PDB entry 4A0R | X-ray diffraction, 2.68 A resolution | chains A and B

Chain A (and B):
Name: Adenosylmethionine-8-amino-7-oxononanoate aminotransferase
From: Arabidopsis thaliana
Notes: EC 6.3.3.3, 2.6.1.62; chain B of this document is another copy of the same molecule, construct and numbering; everything in this record applies to it too
Reference sequence: B0F481 (B0F481_ARATH); residues 1-811 here correspond to UniProt positions 23-833 (UniProt number = residue number + 22)
Sequence (831 residues; each row starts with the number of its first residue; numbers below 1 keep their minus sign (Gly-19 is residue -19)):
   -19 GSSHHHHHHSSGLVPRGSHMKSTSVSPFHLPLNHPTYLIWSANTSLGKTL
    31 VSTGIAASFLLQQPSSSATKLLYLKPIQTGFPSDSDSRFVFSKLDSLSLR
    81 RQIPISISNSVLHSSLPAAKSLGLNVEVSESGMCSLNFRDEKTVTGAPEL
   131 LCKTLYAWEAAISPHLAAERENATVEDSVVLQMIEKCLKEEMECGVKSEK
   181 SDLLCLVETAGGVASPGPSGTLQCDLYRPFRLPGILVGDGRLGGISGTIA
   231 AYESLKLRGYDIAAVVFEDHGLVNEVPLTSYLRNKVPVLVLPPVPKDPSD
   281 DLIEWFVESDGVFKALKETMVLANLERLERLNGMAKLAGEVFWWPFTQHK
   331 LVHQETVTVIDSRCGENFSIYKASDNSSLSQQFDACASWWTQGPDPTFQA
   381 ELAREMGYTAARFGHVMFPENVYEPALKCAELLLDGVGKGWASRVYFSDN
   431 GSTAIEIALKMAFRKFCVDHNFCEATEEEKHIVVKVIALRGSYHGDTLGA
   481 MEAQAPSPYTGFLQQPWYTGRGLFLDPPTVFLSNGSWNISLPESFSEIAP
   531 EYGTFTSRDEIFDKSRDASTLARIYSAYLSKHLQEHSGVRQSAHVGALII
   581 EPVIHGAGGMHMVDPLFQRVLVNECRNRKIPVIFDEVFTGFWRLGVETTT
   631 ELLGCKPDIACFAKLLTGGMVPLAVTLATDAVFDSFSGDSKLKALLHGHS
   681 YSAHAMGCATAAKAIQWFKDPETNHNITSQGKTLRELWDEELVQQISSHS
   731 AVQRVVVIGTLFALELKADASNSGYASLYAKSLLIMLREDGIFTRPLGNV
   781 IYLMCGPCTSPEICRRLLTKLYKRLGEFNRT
Not modelled in the structure: -19 to 6, 173-181, 453-461, 522-533, 564-572, 748-756, 810-811 (chain B: -19 to 8, 103-111, 173-181, 453-461, 527-533, 565-572, 749-757, 808-811)
Covalent attachments: pyridoxal phosphate (PLP) linked to Lys644
Construct notes: expression tag (-19 to 0)
Residues lining bound ligands:
  - D-desthiobiotin (DTB; 6-(5-methyl-2-oxo-imidazolidin-4-yl)-hexanoic acid), molecule 1: Thr24, Lys55, Ile57, Gln58, Thr59, Ile142, Ser143, Pro144, Ala190, Gly191, Ser195, Pro196
  - D-desthiobiotin (DTB), molecule 2: Arg221, Leu222, Gly223, Gly224, Ile225, Ser226
  - pyridoxal phosphate (PLP), molecule 1: Trp370, Asn430, Gly431, Ser432, Tyr473, His474, Gly475, Glu581, Asp615, Val617, Phe618
  - pyridoxal phosphate (PLP), molecule 2: Gly678, His679, Ser680
UniProt features mapped onto this chain:
  - binding site (ATP): Ser25 to Leu30, Asp75, Glu188 to Gly191, Glu248, Asp249, Pro496 to Tyr498, Glu523
  - binding site (Mg(2+)): Thr29, Asp66, Glu188
  - binding site (substrate): Thr59
  - binding site ((8S)-8-amino-7-oxononanoate): Trp369, Trp370, Tyr473, Lys644, Gly678, Arg775
  - binding site (pyridoxal 5'-phosphate): Gly431, Ser432, Asp615, His679, Ser680
  - site: Phe326 (Participates in the substrate recognition with KAPA and in a stacking interaction with the adenine ring of SAM)
  - modified residue: Lys644 (N6-(pyridoxal phosphate)lysine)
What the authors report for this chain:
  - conformationally variable residues (side-chain flip): Trp369
  - binding site for D-desthiobiotin: Thr24, Gln58, Thr59, Ser143, Gly191, Ser195, Pro196, Leu222, Gly223, Gly224, Ile225
  - mutagenesis - F326Y: unchanged catalytic activity
  - mutagenesis - F326Y: increased stability

How chain A and chain B interact:
Residue-residue contacts (359):
  Asn23(A) - Gly223(B)
  Ser143(A) - Leu222(B)
  His145(A) - Ile225(B)
  His145(A) - Pro257(B)
  Leu146(A) - Leu252(B)
  Gly192(A) - Ser226(B)
  Val193(A) - Ser226(B)  hydrogen bond (backbone-side chain)
  Ala194(A) - Ser226(B)  hydrogen bond (backbone-side chain)
  Ser195(A) - Ser226(B)
  Pro196(A) - Ile225(B)  hydrophobic
  Leu202(A) - Ile229(B)  hydrophobic
  Leu202(A) - Tyr261(B)  hydrophobic
  Arg208(A) - Ala391(B)  hydrogen bond (side chain-backbone)
  Arg208(A) - Arg392(B)
  Arg211(A) - Arg392(B)
  Leu222(A) - Ala141(B)
  Leu222(A) - Ile142(B)  hydrophobic
  Leu222(A) - Ser143(B)
  Gly223(A) - Asn23(B)
  Ile225(A) - His145(B)
  Ile225(A) - Pro196(B)  hydrophobic
  Ser226(A) - Gly192(B)
  Ser226(A) - Val193(B)  hydrogen bond (side chain-backbone)
  Ser226(A) - Ala194(B)  hydrogen bond (side chain-backbone)
  Ser226(A) - Ser195(B)
  Ile229(A) - Leu202(B)  hydrophobic
  Ala230(A) - Ala230(B)  hydrophobic
  Ala230(A) - Ala231(B)
  Ala230(A) - Ser234(B)
  Ala231(A) - Ala230(B)
  Glu233(A) - Ser234(B)  hydrogen bond
  Glu233(A) - Arg238(B)  salt bridge
  Ser234(A) - Ala230(B)
  Ser234(A) - Glu233(B)  hydrogen bond
  Lys236(A) - Tyr388(B)
  Leu237(A) - Leu237(B)  hydrophobic
  Leu237(A) - Gly387(B)
  Leu237(A) - Ala391(B)
  Arg238(A) - Glu233(B)  salt bridge
  Arg238(A) - Ala391(B)
  Gly239(A) - Tyr388(B)
  Gly239(A) - Ala391(B)
  Gly239(A) - Arg392(B)
  Tyr240(A) - Tyr388(B)
  Asp241(A) - Tyr388(B)  hydrogen bond
  Leu252(A) - Leu146(B)
  Pro257(A) - His145(B)
  Tyr261(A) - Leu202(B)  hydrophobic
  Arg263(A) - Glu381(B)  salt bridge
  Arg263(A) - Trp697(B)
  Arg263(A) - Thr703(B)
  Arg310(A) - Glu404(B)  salt bridge
  Arg310(A) - Leu407(B)
  Arg310(A) - Lys408(B)
  Arg310(A) - Glu411(B)  salt bridge
  Met314(A) - Val402(B)
  Met314(A) - Tyr403(B)  hydrophobic
  Met314(A) - Glu404(B)
  Met314(A) - Leu407(B)  hydrophobic
  Leu317(A) - Leu407(B)  hydrophobic
  Leu317(A) - Glu411(B)
  Ala318(A) - Val402(B)  hydrophobic
  Gly319(A) - Arg424(B)  hydrogen bond (backbone-side chain)
  Glu320(A) - Ser423(B)
  Glu320(A) - Arg424(B)  hydrogen bond (backbone-side chain)
  Val321(A) - Leu407(B)  hydrophobic
  Val321(A) - Ala410(B)  hydrophobic
  Val321(A) - Leu414(B)  hydrophobic
  Val321(A) - Arg424(B)
  Val321(A) - Val425(B)  hydrogen bond (backbone-backbone)
  Phe322(A) - Phe398(B)  hydrophobic
  Phe322(A) - Asn401(B)
  Phe322(A) - Val402(B)  hydrophobic
  Phe322(A) - Ala406(B)
  Phe322(A) - Leu407(B)
  Phe322(A) - Ala410(B)  hydrophobic
  Phe322(A) - Arg424(B)  hydrogen bond (backbone-side chain)
  Phe322(A) - Val425(B)
  Trp323(A) - Val425(B)  hydrogen bond (backbone-backbone)
  Trp323(A) - Tyr426(B)
  Trp323(A) - Met441(B)  hydrophobic
  Trp323(A) - Ala658(B)  hydrophobic
  Trp323(A) - Val662(B)
  Trp323(A) - Phe663(B)  hydrophobic
  Trp323(A) - Phe666(B)  hydrophobic
  Trp324(A) - Phe398(B)  hydrogen bond (side chain-backbone)
  Trp324(A) - Pro399(B)
  Trp324(A) - Glu400(B)
  Trp324(A) - Asn401(B)  hydrogen bond (side chain-backbone)
  Trp324(A) - Tyr426(B)
  Pro325(A) - Phe398(B)
  Pro325(A) - Pro399(B)
  Pro325(A) - Tyr426(B)
  Pro325(A) - His677(B)
  Pro325(A) - Gly678(B)
  Pro325(A) - Ser682(B)
  Phe326(A) - Leu675(B)  hydrogen bond (backbone-backbone)
  Phe326(A) - Leu676(B)
  Phe326(A) - His677(B)
  Phe326(A) - Gly678(B)
  Thr327(A) - Glu400(B)
  Thr327(A) - Ala674(B)
  Gln328(A) - Phe666(B)  hydrogen bond (side chain-backbone)
  Gln328(A) - Ser667(B)
  Gln328(A) - Gly668(B)  hydrogen bond (side chain-backbone)
  Gln328(A) - Ser670(B)  hydrogen bond (side chain-backbone)
  Gln328(A) - Lys673(B)
  Gln328(A) - Ala674(B)
  His329(A) - Arg424(B)
  His329(A) - Phe663(B)
  Lys330(A) - Gly668(B)
  Lys330(A) - Asp669(B)  salt bridge
  Leu331(A) - Asp669(B)
  Val332(A) - Glu400(B)
  Thr336(A) - Glu400(B)
  Val337(A) - Glu400(B)
  Thr338(A) - Glu400(B)  hydrogen bond (backbone-backbone)
  Thr338(A) - Asn401(B)
  Thr338(A) - Val402(B)  hydrogen bond (backbone-backbone)
  Val339(A) - Val402(B)
  Ile340(A) - Phe393(B)
  Ile340(A) - Val396(B)  hydrophobic
  Ile340(A) - Asn401(B)
  Ile340(A) - Val402(B)  hydrogen bond (backbone-backbone)
  Ile340(A) - Tyr403(B)
  Asp341(A) - Arg392(B)  salt bridge
  Asp341(A) - Phe393(B)
  Ser342(A) - Arg392(B)
  Ser342(A) - Phe393(B)
  Arg343(A) - Arg392(B)  hydrogen bond (backbone-backbone)
  Arg343(A) - Phe393(B)
  Arg343(A) - His395(B)  hydrogen bond (side chain-backbone)
  Arg343(A) - Val396(B)
  Phe348(A) - Val396(B)  hydrophobic
  Ser368(A) - His395(B)
  Ser368(A) - Val396(B)
  Ser368(A) - Met397(B)  hydrogen bond (side chain-backbone)
  Trp369(A) - Met397(B)
  Trp369(A) - Pro399(B)  hydrophobic
  Trp369(A) - His679(B)
  Trp369(A) - Ser680(B)
  Thr371(A) - His395(B)
  Thr371(A) - Ser680(B)
  Thr371(A) - Tyr681(B)
  Gln372(A) - His395(B)
  Gln379(A) - Ala390(B)  hydrogen bond (side chain-backbone)
  Gln379(A) - Ala391(B)  hydrogen bond (side chain-backbone)
  Gln379(A) - Gly394(B)
  Glu381(A) - Arg263(B)  salt bridge
  Ala383(A) - Gly387(B)
  Ala383(A) - Ala390(B)  hydrophobic
  Ala383(A) - Ala391(B)
  Arg384(A) - Glu233(B)  salt bridge
  Arg384(A) - Tyr261(B)
  Met386(A) - Ala390(B)  hydrophobic
  Met386(A) - Met686(B)  hydrophobic
  Gly387(A) - Leu237(B)
  Gly387(A) - Ala383(B)
  Tyr388(A) - Arg211(B)
  Tyr388(A) - Lys236(B)
  Tyr388(A) - Gly239(B)
  Tyr388(A) - Tyr240(B)
  Tyr388(A) - Asp241(B)  hydrogen bond
  Ala390(A) - Gln379(B)  hydrogen bond (backbone-side chain)
  Ala390(A) - Ala383(B)  hydrophobic
  Ala390(A) - Met650(B)
  Ala391(A) - Arg208(B)  hydrogen bond (backbone-side chain)
  Ala391(A) - Leu237(B)
  Ala391(A) - Arg238(B)
  Ala391(A) - Gly239(B)
  Ala391(A) - Gln379(B)  hydrogen bond (backbone-side chain)
  Ala391(A) - Ala383(B)
  Arg392(A) - Arg208(B)  hydrogen bond (backbone-side chain)
  Arg392(A) - Arg211(B)
  Arg392(A) - Gly239(B)
  Arg392(A) - Asp341(B)  salt bridge
  Arg392(A) - Ser342(B)
  Arg392(A) - Arg343(B)  hydrogen bond (backbone-backbone)
  Phe393(A) - Ile340(B)
  Phe393(A) - Asp341(B)
  Phe393(A) - Ser342(B)
  Phe393(A) - Arg343(B)
  Gly394(A) - Gln379(B)
  Gly394(A) - Met650(B)
  His395(A) - Arg343(B)  hydrogen bond (backbone-side chain)
  His395(A) - Ser368(B)
  His395(A) - Thr371(B)
  His395(A) - Gln372(B)
  His395(A) - Gly649(B)  hydrogen bond (backbone-backbone)
  Val396(A) - Ile340(B)  hydrophobic
  Val396(A) - Arg343(B)
  Val396(A) - Phe348(B)  hydrophobic
  Val396(A) - Ser368(B)
  Met397(A) - Ser368(B)  hydrogen bond (backbone-side chain)
  Met397(A) - Trp369(B)  hydrogen bond (side chain-backbone)
  Met397(A) - Arg775(B)
  Phe398(A) - Phe322(B)  hydrophobic
  Phe398(A) - Trp324(B)  hydrogen bond (backbone-side chain)
  Phe398(A) - Pro325(B)
  Pro399(A) - Trp324(B)
  Pro399(A) - Pro325(B)
  Pro399(A) - Trp369(B)  hydrophobic
  Pro399(A) - Arg775(B)
  Glu400(A) - Trp324(B)
  Glu400(A) - Thr327(B)
  Glu400(A) - Val332(B)
  Glu400(A) - Thr336(B)
  Glu400(A) - Val337(B)
  Glu400(A) - Thr338(B)  hydrogen bond (backbone-backbone)
  Asn401(A) - Trp324(B)  hydrogen bond (backbone-side chain)
  Asn401(A) - Thr338(B)  hydrogen bond
  Asn401(A) - Ile340(B)
  Asn401(A) - Phe773(B)
  Val402(A) - Met314(B)
  Val402(A) - Ala315(B)
  Val402(A) - Ala318(B)  hydrophobic
  Val402(A) - Phe322(B)  hydrophobic
  Val402(A) - Thr338(B)  hydrogen bond (backbone-backbone)
  Val402(A) - Val339(B)  hydrophobic
  Val402(A) - Ile340(B)  hydrogen bond (backbone-backbone)
  Tyr403(A) - Met314(B)  hydrophobic
  Tyr403(A) - Ile340(B)
  Glu404(A) - Arg310(B)  salt bridge
  Glu404(A) - Met314(B)
  Ala406(A) - Phe322(B)
  Leu407(A) - Arg310(B)
  Leu407(A) - Met314(B)  hydrophobic
  Leu407(A) - Leu317(B)  hydrophobic
  Leu407(A) - Phe322(B)  hydrophobic
  Lys408(A) - Arg310(B)
  Ala410(A) - Val321(B)  hydrophobic
  Ala410(A) - Phe322(B)  hydrophobic
  Glu411(A) - Arg310(B)  salt bridge
  Glu411(A) - Leu317(B)
  Leu414(A) - Val321(B)  hydrophobic
  Ser423(A) - Glu320(B)
  Arg424(A) - Gly319(B)  hydrogen bond (side chain-backbone)
  Arg424(A) - Glu320(B)  hydrogen bond (side chain-backbone)
  Arg424(A) - Val321(B)
  Arg424(A) - Phe322(B)  hydrogen bond (side chain-backbone)
  Arg424(A) - His329(B)
  Val425(A) - Val321(B)  hydrogen bond (backbone-backbone)
  Val425(A) - Phe322(B)
  Val425(A) - Trp323(B)  hydrogen bond (backbone-backbone)
  Tyr426(A) - Trp323(B)
  Tyr426(A) - Trp324(B)
  Tyr426(A) - Pro325(B)
  Asp429(A) - Asn430(B)  hydrogen bond
  Asp429(A) - Pro652(B)
  Asn430(A) - Asp429(B)  hydrogen bond
  Asn430(A) - Thr433(B)
  Asn430(A) - His679(B)  hydrogen bond
  Ser432(A) - His679(B)  hydrogen bond
  Thr433(A) - Asn430(B)
  Glu436(A) - Thr477(B)
  Glu436(A) - Leu478(B)  hydrogen bond (side chain-backbone)
  Lys440(A) - Asp476(B)  hydrogen bond (side chain-backbone)
  Lys440(A) - Met481(B)
  Lys440(A) - Gln494(B)
  Lys440(A) - Gln495(B)
  Met441(A) - Trp323(B)  hydrophobic
  Phe443(A) - Pro496(B)  hydrophobic
  Phe443(A) - Trp497(B)  hydrophobic
  Arg444(A) - Leu493(B)  hydrogen bond (side chain-backbone)
  Val464(A) - Trp497(B)  hydrogen bond (backbone-side chain)
  Tyr473(A) - Gly678(B)
  Asp476(A) - Lys440(B)  hydrogen bond (backbone-side chain)
  Asp476(A) - His677(B)  hydrogen bond (backbone-side chain)
  Asp476(A) - Gly678(B)  hydrogen bond (side chain-backbone)
  Thr477(A) - Glu436(B)
  Leu478(A) - Glu436(B)  hydrogen bond (backbone-side chain)
  Leu478(A) - Leu478(B)  hydrophobic
  Leu478(A) - Gly479(B)
  Gly479(A) - Leu478(B)
  Gly479(A) - Trp497(B)
  Met481(A) - Lys440(B)
  Glu482(A) - Trp497(B)
  Leu493(A) - Arg444(B)  hydrogen bond (backbone-side chain)
  Leu493(A) - Cys447(B)  hydrophobic
  Gln494(A) - Lys440(B)
  Gln494(A) - Arg444(B)
  Gln494(A) - Leu672(B)  hydrogen bond (side chain-backbone)
  Gln494(A) - Ala674(B)  hydrogen bond (side chain-backbone)
  Gln494(A) - Leu675(B)
  Gln494(A) - Leu676(B)  hydrogen bond (side chain-backbone)
  Gln495(A) - Lys440(B)
  Pro496(A) - Phe443(B)  hydrophobic
  Trp497(A) - Leu439(B)  hydrophobic
  Trp497(A) - Phe443(B)  hydrophobic
  Trp497(A) - Val464(B)  hydrogen bond (side chain-backbone)
  Trp497(A) - Gly479(B)
  Trp497(A) - Glu482(B)
  Trp497(A) - Arg501(B)
  Arg501(A) - Trp497(B)
  Arg501(A) - Thr499(B)
  Arg501(A) - Arg501(B)
  Lys644(A) - Ser680(B)
  Lys644(A) - Tyr681(B)  hydrogen bond (backbone-side chain)
  Thr647(A) - Tyr681(B)  hydrogen bond
  Gly649(A) - His395(B)  hydrogen bond (backbone-backbone)
  Gly649(A) - Tyr681(B)  hydrogen bond (backbone-side chain)
  Met650(A) - Ala390(B)
  Met650(A) - Gly394(B)
  Met650(A) - Tyr681(B)
  Val651(A) - Val651(B)  hydrophobic
  Val651(A) - Tyr681(B)
  Pro652(A) - Asp429(B)
  Pro652(A) - Tyr681(B)  hydrophobic
  Pro652(A) - His684(B)
  Ala658(A) - Trp323(B)  hydrophobic
  Val662(A) - Trp323(B)
  Phe663(A) - Trp323(B)  hydrophobic
  Phe663(A) - His329(B)
  Phe666(A) - Trp323(B)  hydrophobic
  Phe666(A) - Gln328(B)  hydrogen bond (backbone-side chain)
  Ser667(A) - Gln328(B)
  Gly668(A) - Gln328(B)  hydrogen bond (backbone-side chain)
  Gly668(A) - Lys330(B)
  Asp669(A) - Lys330(B)  salt bridge
  Asp669(A) - Leu331(B)
  Ser670(A) - Gln328(B)  hydrogen bond (backbone-side chain)
  Lys671(A) - Gln328(B)
  Leu672(A) - Pro488(B)
  Lys673(A) - Gln328(B)
  Ala674(A) - Thr327(B)
  Ala674(A) - Gln328(B)
  Ala674(A) - Gln494(B)  hydrogen bond (backbone-side chain)
  Leu675(A) - Phe326(B)  hydrogen bond (backbone-backbone)
  Leu675(A) - Gln494(B)
  Leu676(A) - Phe326(B)
  Leu676(A) - Gln494(B)  hydrogen bond (backbone-side chain)
  His677(A) - Pro325(B)
  His677(A) - Phe326(B)
  His677(A) - Asp476(B)
  Gly678(A) - Pro325(B)
  Gly678(A) - Phe326(B)
  Gly678(A) - Tyr473(B)
  Gly678(A) - Asp476(B)  hydrogen bond (backbone-side chain)
  His679(A) - Trp369(B)
  His679(A) - Asn430(B)  hydrogen bond
  His679(A) - Ser432(B)
  Ser680(A) - Trp369(B)
  Ser680(A) - Thr371(B)
  Ser680(A) - Lys644(B)
  Tyr681(A) - Thr371(B)
  Tyr681(A) - Lys644(B)  hydrogen bond (side chain-backbone)
  Tyr681(A) - Thr647(B)  hydrogen bond
  Tyr681(A) - Gly649(B)  hydrogen bond (side chain-backbone)
  Tyr681(A) - Met650(B)
  Tyr681(A) - Val651(B)
  Tyr681(A) - Pro652(B)  hydrophobic
  Ser682(A) - Pro325(B)
  His684(A) - Pro652(B)
  Met686(A) - Met386(B)  hydrophobic
  Trp697(A) - Arg263(B)
  Thr703(A) - Arg263(B)
  Phe773(A) - Asn401(B)
  Arg775(A) - Met397(B)
  Arg775(A) - Pro399(B)
Also at the interface, not in a pair above, chain A (163 interface residues in all): Ala22, Thr24, Ile142, Arg150, Ala315, Cys366, Phe427, Leu439, Cys447, Phe452, Ile462, Val466, Phe492, Thr499
Also at the interface, not in a pair above, chain B (165 interface residues in all): Ala22, Thr24, Gly251, Cys366, Arg384, Phe427, Phe452, Tyr489, Phe492, Gly648, Lys671

In short:
Chain A and chain B form an interface of 163 and 165 residues respectively; the contacts include 80 hydrogen
bonds and 13 salt bridges. Among the polar pairs are Glu233(A)-Arg238(B), Arg263(A)-Glu381(B) and
Arg310(A)-Glu404(B). The paper reports a binding site for D-desthiobiotin at Thr24(A), Gln58(A) and Thr59(A)
among others; F326Y of chain A increases stability.
Chain A and chain B are both Adenosylmethionine-8-amino-7-oxononanoate aminotransferase (Arabidopsis
thaliana); the structure, Structure of bifunctional DAPA aminotransferase-DTB synthetase from Arabidopsis
thaliana bound to dethiobiotin (DTB), was determined by X-ray diffraction, deposited together with 4A0F, 4A0G
and 4A0H.
